3W5C - chain A; structure by X-ray diffraction, 2.50 A resolution.

# Chain A
Molecule: SERCA1a
From: Oryctolagus cuniculus
UniProtKB: B6CAM1 (B6CAM1_RABIT); numbering as in UniProt (aligned over 1-994)
Amino-acid sequence (995 residues; each row starts with the number of its first residue; numbering starts at 0):
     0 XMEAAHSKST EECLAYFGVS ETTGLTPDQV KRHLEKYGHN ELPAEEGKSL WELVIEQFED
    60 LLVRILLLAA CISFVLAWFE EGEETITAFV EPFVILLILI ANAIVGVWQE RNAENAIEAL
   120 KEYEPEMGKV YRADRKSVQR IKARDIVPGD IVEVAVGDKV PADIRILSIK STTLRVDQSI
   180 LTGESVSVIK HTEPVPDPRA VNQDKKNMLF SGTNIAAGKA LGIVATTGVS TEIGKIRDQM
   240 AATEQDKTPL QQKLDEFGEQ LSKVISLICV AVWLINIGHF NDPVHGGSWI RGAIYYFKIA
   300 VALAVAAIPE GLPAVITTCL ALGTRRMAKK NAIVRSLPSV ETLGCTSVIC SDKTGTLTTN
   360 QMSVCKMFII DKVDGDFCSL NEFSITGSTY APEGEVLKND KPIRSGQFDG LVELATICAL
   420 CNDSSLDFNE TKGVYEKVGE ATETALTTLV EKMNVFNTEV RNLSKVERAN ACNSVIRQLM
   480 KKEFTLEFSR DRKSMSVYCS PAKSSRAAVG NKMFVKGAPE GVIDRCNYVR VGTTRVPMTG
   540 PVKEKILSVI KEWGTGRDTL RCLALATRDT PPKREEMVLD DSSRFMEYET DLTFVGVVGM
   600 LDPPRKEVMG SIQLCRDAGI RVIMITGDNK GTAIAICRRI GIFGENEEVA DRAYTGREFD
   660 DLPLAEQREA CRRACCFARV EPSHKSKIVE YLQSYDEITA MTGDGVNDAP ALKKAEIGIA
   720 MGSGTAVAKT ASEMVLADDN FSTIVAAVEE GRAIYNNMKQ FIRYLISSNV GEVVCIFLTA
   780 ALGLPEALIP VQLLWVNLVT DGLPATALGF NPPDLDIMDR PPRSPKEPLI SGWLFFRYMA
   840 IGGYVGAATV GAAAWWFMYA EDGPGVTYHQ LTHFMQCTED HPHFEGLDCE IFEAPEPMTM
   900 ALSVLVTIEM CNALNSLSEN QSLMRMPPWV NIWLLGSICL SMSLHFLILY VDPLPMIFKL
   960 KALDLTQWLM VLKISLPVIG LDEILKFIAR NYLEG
Differences from the reference sequence: acetylation (0)
Modified residues: ACE (acetyl group) at position 0
Disulfides: Cys876-Cys888
Bound ions: Na+: Leu711, Lys712, Ala714
Small-molecule neighbours:
  - phosphatidylethanolamine (PTY), molecule 1: Ile97, Ala100, Asn101, Val104, Gln108, Pro312, Ala313, Thr316
  - phosphatidylethanolamine (PTY), molecule 2: Leu273, Ile274, Asn275
  - phosphatidylethanolamine (PTY), molecule 3: Ser830, Gly831, Trp832
  - phosphatidylethanolamine (PTY), molecule 4: Ser921, Met923, Glu982, Ile983, Phe986, Arg989, Asn990
  - phosphatidylethanolamine (PTY), molecule 5: Phe945, Tyr949, Leu964, Trp967

# In short
Chain A binds 5 copies of phosphatidylethanolamine. The Na+ site is built by Leu711, Lys712 and Ala714.
Chain A is SERCA1a (Oryctolagus cuniculus); the structure, Crystal structure of the calcium pump in the E2
state free from exogenous inhibitors, was determined by X-ray diffraction (same publication as 3W5A, 3W5B and
3W5D).
